PDB entry 8FJS | electron microscopy, 3.00 A resolution | chains A and K of the 25 polymer chains in the assembly

# Chain A (and K)
Protein: Pilin_N domain-containing protein
Organism: Saccharolobus solfataricus
Notes: chain K of this document is another copy of the same molecule, construct and numbering; everything in this record applies to it too
UniProtKB: A0A7S9IHX8 (A0A7S9IHX8_SACSO); residues -11 to 132 here correspond to UniProt positions 1-144 (UniProt number = residue number + 12)
Amino-acid sequence (144 residues; numbered -11 to 132; the number before each row is that of its first residue; numbers below 1 keep their minus sign (Met-11 is residue -11)):
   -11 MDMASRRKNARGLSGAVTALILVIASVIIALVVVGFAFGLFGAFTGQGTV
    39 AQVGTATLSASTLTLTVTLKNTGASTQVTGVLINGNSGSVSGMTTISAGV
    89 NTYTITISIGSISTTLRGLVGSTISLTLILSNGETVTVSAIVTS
Not modelled in the structure: -11 to 0

# Chain A / chain K interface
Pairs across the interface - 26 pairs, chain A then chain K:
  Leu1(A) with Leu10(K), hydrophobic; Ser14(K), hydrogen bond (backbone-side chain); Ile17(K), hydrophobic
  Ala4(A) with Ile17(K), hydrophobic
  Leu8(A) with Val21(K), hydrophobic; Phe24(K), hydrophobic
  Ile12(A) with Phe24(K), hydrophobic
  Val15(A) with Leu28(K), hydrophobic
  Leu19(A) with Phe32(K), hydrophobic
  Phe26(A) with Gly121(K); Glu122(K); Thr123(K), hydrogen bond (backbone-side chain)
  Phe29(A) with Thr123(K)
  Thr33(A) with Leu114(K); Thr115(K); Thr125(K)
  Lys58(A) with Leu107(K)
  Thr60(A) with Asn72(K); Ile112(K)
  Gly61(A) with Asn72(K); Gly73(K)
  Ala62(A) with Asn72(K), hydrogen bond (backbone-backbone)
  Ala86(A) with Asn72(K)
  Gly87(A) with Thr103(K)
  Val88(A) with Gly106(K); Leu107(K), hydrophobic
Also at the interface, not in a pair above, chain A (20 interface residues in all): Val11, Gly30, Gly34, Asn59
Also at the interface, not in a pair above, chain K (24 interface residues in all): Ala13, Ala18, Leu70, Thr111, Ser113

# Overview
The interface between chain A and chain K involves 20 residues on one side and 24 on the other, with 3
hydrogen bonds. Polar pairs include Leu1(A)-Ser14(K), Phe26(A)-Thr123(K) and Ala62(A)-Asn72(K).
Chain A and chain K are both Pilin_N domain-containing protein (Saccharolobus solfataricus); the structure,
Structure of the Saccharolobus solfataricus archaeal type IV pilus at 3 Angstrom resolution, was determined by
electron microscopy, deposited together with 8FJ5, 8FK0, 8FK7 and 7TXI.
